Entry 8ZRE (electron microscopy, 3.44 A resolution); this record covers chains L and H of the 8 polymer chains in the assembly.

[Chain L]
Molecule: Light chains of D4 Fab
Source organism: Homo sapiens
Notes: antibody fragment or engineered binder
Sequence (114 residues; row label = number of the first residue in the row):
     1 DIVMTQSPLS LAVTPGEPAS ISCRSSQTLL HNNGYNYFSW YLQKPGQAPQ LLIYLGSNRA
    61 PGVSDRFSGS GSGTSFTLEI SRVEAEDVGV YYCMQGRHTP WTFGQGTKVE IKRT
Disulfides: Cys-23/Cys-93

[Chain H]
Molecule: Heavy chains of D4 Fab
Source organism: Homo sapiens
Notes: antibody fragment or engineered binder
Sequence (121 residues; numbered 1 to 121; the number before each row is that of its first residue):
     1 QVQLVESGGG VVQPGRSLRL SCAASGFNFN KFGMHWVRQV PGKGLEWLTY IWYDGSNADY
    61 VDSVKGRFTI SRDNSINTLY LQMNSLRADD TAVYFCARGF YDSSSLESWG QGALVIVSSA
   121 S
Disulfides: Cys-22/Cys-96

[Interface between chain L and chain H]
Contacting residue pairs (24; chain L residue first):
  Tyr-37(L) / Asp-102(H)  hydrogen bond
  Tyr-37(L) / Ser-104(H)
  Ser-39(L) / Ser-105(H)
  Tyr-41(L) / Ser-105(H)
  Tyr-41(L) / Leu-106(H)  hydrogen bond (side chain-backbone)
  Tyr-41(L) / Trp-109(H)  hydrophobic
  Ala-48(L) / Gly-110(H)
  Pro-49(L) / Trp-109(H)  hydrophobic
  Leu-51(L) / Ser-105(H)
  Leu-51(L) / Leu-106(H)
  Leu-51(L) / Glu-107(H)
  Tyr-54(L) / Tyr-101(H)  hydrophobic
  Pro-61(L) / Tyr-101(H)
  Tyr-92(L) / Gly-44(H)
  Tyr-92(L) / Leu-45(H)  hydrophobic
  Met-94(L) / Ser-104(H)
  Thr-99(L) / Asp-59(H)
  Pro-100(L) / Trp-47(H)  hydrophobic
  Trp-101(L) / His-35(H)
  Trp-101(L) / Trp-47(H)
  Trp-101(L) / Ser-104(H)
  Trp-101(L) / Leu-106(H)  hydrophobic
  Phe-103(L) / Leu-45(H)
  Phe-103(L) / Glu-46(H)
Other interface residues (no listed pair), chain H (17 interface residues in all): Gln-39, Tyr-50, Ser-103

[Summary]
The interface between chain L and chain H involves 14 residues on one side and 17 on the other, with 2
hydrogen bonds. Among the polar pairs are Tyr-37(L)/Asp-102(H) and Tyr-41(L)/Leu-106(H).
Chain L is Light chains of D4 Fab and chain H is Heavy chains of D4 Fab, both from Homo sapiens; the
structure, HBcAg-D4 Fab complex, was determined by electron microscopy (same publication as 8ZRH and 8ZRR).
